5GSE - chains C and J of the 16 polymer chains in the assembly; structure by X-ray diffraction, 3.14 A resolution.

Chain C:
Protein: Histone H2A type 1-B/E
Source organism: Homo sapiens
Reference sequence: P04908 (H2A1B_HUMAN); residues 0-129 here correspond to UniProt positions 1-130 (UniProt number = residue number + 1)
Sequence (133 residues; numbered -3 to 129; the number before each row is that of its first residue; numbers below 1 keep their minus sign (Gly-3 is residue -3)):
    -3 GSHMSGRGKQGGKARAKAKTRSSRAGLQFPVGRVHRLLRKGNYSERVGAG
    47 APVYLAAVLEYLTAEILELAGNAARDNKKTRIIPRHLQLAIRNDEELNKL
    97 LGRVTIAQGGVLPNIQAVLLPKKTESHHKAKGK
Unresolved in the structure: -3 to 15, 118-129
Differences from the reference sequence: expression tag (-3 to -1)
UniProt features mapped onto this chain:
  - modified residue: Ser1 (N-acetylserine), Arg3 (Citrulline), Lys5 (N6-(2-hydroxyisobutyryl)lysine), Lys9 (N6-(2-hydroxyisobutyryl)lysine), Lys13 (N6-(beta-hydroxybutyryl)lysine), Lys36 (N6-(2-hydroxyisobutyryl)lysine), Lys74 (N6-(2-hydroxyisobutyryl)lysine), Lys75 (N6-(2-hydroxyisobutyryl)lysine), Lys95 (N6-(2-hydroxyisobutyryl)lysine), Gln104 (N5-methylglutamine), Lys118 (N6-(2-hydroxyisobutyryl)lysine), Lys119 (N6-crotonyllysine), Thr120 (Phosphothreonine), Lys125 (N6-crotonyllysine)
  - cross-link (Glycyl lysine isopeptide (Lys-Gly)): Lys13 (interchain with G-Cter in ubiquitin), Lys15 (interchain with G-Cter in ubiquitin), Lys119 (interchain with G-Cter in ubiquitin)

Chain J:
Molecule: 250-nt DNA strand
Source organism: synthetic construct
Sequence (250 nucleotides; numbered 1 to 250; the number before each row is that of its first residue):
     1 ATCGAGAATCCCGGTGCCGAGGCCGCTCAATTGGTCGTAGACAGCTCTAG
    51 CACCGCTTAAACGCACGTACGCGCTGTCCCCCGCGTTTTAACCGCCAAGG
   101 GGATTACTCCCTAGTCTCCAGGCTCGAGCTCAATTGGTCGTAGACAGCTC
   151 TAGCACCGCTTAAACGCACGTACGCGCTGTCCCCCGCGTTTTAACCGCCA
   201 AGGGGATTACTCCCTAGTCTCCAGGCACGTGTCAGATATATACATCCGAT
Unresolved in the structure: 116-120
Modified positions: 5CM (5-methyl-2'-deoxy-cytidine-5'-monophosphate) at position 119; 5CM (5-methyl-2'-deoxy-cytidine-5'-monophosphate) at position 222

How chain C and chain J interact:
Contacting residue pairs (16):
  Arg29(C) - DG225(J)  phosphate contact
  Arg29(C) - DC226(J)  salt bridge to the phosphate
  Arg35(C) - DA216(J)  salt bridge to the phosphate
  Arg42(C) - DC214(J)  base contact
  Arg42(C) - DT215(J)  hydrogen bond to the sugar
  Arg42(C) - DA216(J)  phosphate contact
  Val43(C) - DT215(J)  sugar contact
  Val43(C) - DA216(J)  hydrogen bond to the phosphate
  Gly44(C) - DT215(J)  phosphate contact
  Ala45(C) - DT215(J)  hydrogen bond to the phosphate
  Lys75(C) - DG235(J)  phosphate contact
  Lys75(C) - DA236(J)  salt bridge to the phosphate
  Thr76(C) - DA234(J)  hydrogen bond to the phosphate
  Thr76(C) - DG235(J)  hydrogen bond to the phosphate
  Arg77(C) - DA234(J)  hydrogen bond to the sugar
  Arg77(C) - DG235(J)  hydrogen bond to the phosphate
Also at the interface, not in a pair above, chain C (11 interface residues in all): Pro26, Glu41

Summary:
11 residues of chain C face 8 of chain J across their interface; the contacts include 7 hydrogen bonds and 3
salt bridges. Among the polar pairs are Arg42(C)-DT215(J), Arg77(C)-DA234(J) and Val43(C)-DA216(J).
Chain C is Histone H2A type 1-B/E (Homo sapiens) and chain J is a 250-nt DNA strand (synthetic construct); the
structure, Crystal structure of unusual nucleosome, was determined by X-ray diffraction.
